Entry 3VKE (X-ray diffraction, 1.77 A resolution); this record covers chains A and R.

[Chain A]
Name: Poly(rC)-binding protein 1
From: Homo sapiens
Notes: fragment: KH1 domain
UniProtKB: Q15365 (PCBP1_HUMAN); residues 14-86 here = UniProt positions 14-86
Amino-acid sequence (76 residues; row label = number of the first residue in the row):
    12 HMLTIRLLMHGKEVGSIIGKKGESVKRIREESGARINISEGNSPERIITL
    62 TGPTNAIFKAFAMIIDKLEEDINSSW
Sequence notes: expression tag (12-13, 87); engineered mutation Ser-54 (Cys in Q15365)

[Chain R]
Molecule: 6-nt DNA strand
Sequence (6 nucleotides; each row starts with the number of its first residue):
     1 ACCCCA

[How chain A and chain R interact]
Contacting residue pairs - 31 pairs, chain A then chain R:
  Gly-22(A) / DC3(R)  hydrogen bond to the base
  Lys-23(A) / DA1(R)  phosphate contact
  Val-25(A) / DC3(R)  base contact
  Gly-26(A) / DC2(R)  base contact
  Gly-26(A) / DC3(R)  base contact
  Ser-27(A) / DC2(R)  base contact
  Ile-29(A) / DC3(R)  sugar contact
  Ile-29(A) / DC4(R)  sugar contact
  Gly-30(A) / DC2(R)  base contact
  Gly-30(A) / DC3(R)  sugar contact
  Lys-31(A) / DC2(R)  hydrogen bond to the base
  Lys-31(A) / DC3(R)  phosphate contact
  Lys-32(A) / DC3(R)  salt bridge to the phosphate
  Lys-32(A) / DC4(R)  sugar contact
  Gly-33(A) / DC3(R)  sugar contact
  Gly-33(A) / DC4(R)  sugar contact
  Val-36(A) / DC4(R)  base contact
  Lys-37(A) / DC4(R)  hydrogen bond to the phosphate
  Lys-37(A) / DC5(R)  salt bridge to the phosphate
  Arg-40(A) / DC4(R)  hydrogen bond to the base
  Ile-49(A) / DC4(R)  hydrogen bond to the base
  Ser-50(A) / DC4(R)  base contact
  Glu-51(A) / DC4(R)  hydrogen bond to the base
  Glu-51(A) / DC5(R)  hydrogen bond to the base
  Glu-51(A) / DA6(R)  base contact
  Asn-53(A) / DC3(R)  base contact
  Arg-57(A) / DC3(R)  hydrogen bond to the base
  Asp-82(A) / DA1(R)  base contact
  Asp-82(A) / DC2(R)  hydrogen bond to the base
  Ser-85(A) / DA1(R)  hydrogen bond to the base
  Ser-86(A) / DA1(R)  base contact
Interface residues without a listed pair, chain A (22 interface residues in all): Lys-78

[Overview]
Chain A and chain R form an interface of 22 and 6 residues respectively, with 10 hydrogen bonds and 2 salt
bridges. Polar contacts include Gly-22(A)/DC3(R), Lys-31(A)/DC2(R) and Arg-40(A)/DC4(R).
Chain A is Poly(rC)-binding protein 1 (Homo sapiens) and chain R is a 6-nt DNA strand; the structure,
Contribution of the first K-homology domain of poly(C)-binding protein 1 to its affinity and specificity for
..., was determined by X-ray diffraction together with 1ZTG from the same study.
